PDB entry 5X22 | X-ray diffraction, 3.35 A resolution | chains C and D of the 9 polymer chains in the assembly

# Chain C
Molecule: DNA-directed RNA polymerase subunit beta
Organism: Thermus thermophilus (strain HB8 / ATCC 27634 / DSM 579)
Notes: EC 2.7.7.6
Reference sequence: Q8RQE9 (RPOB_THET8); numbering as in UniProt (aligned over 1-1119)
Chain sequence (1119 residues; each row starts with the number of its first residue):
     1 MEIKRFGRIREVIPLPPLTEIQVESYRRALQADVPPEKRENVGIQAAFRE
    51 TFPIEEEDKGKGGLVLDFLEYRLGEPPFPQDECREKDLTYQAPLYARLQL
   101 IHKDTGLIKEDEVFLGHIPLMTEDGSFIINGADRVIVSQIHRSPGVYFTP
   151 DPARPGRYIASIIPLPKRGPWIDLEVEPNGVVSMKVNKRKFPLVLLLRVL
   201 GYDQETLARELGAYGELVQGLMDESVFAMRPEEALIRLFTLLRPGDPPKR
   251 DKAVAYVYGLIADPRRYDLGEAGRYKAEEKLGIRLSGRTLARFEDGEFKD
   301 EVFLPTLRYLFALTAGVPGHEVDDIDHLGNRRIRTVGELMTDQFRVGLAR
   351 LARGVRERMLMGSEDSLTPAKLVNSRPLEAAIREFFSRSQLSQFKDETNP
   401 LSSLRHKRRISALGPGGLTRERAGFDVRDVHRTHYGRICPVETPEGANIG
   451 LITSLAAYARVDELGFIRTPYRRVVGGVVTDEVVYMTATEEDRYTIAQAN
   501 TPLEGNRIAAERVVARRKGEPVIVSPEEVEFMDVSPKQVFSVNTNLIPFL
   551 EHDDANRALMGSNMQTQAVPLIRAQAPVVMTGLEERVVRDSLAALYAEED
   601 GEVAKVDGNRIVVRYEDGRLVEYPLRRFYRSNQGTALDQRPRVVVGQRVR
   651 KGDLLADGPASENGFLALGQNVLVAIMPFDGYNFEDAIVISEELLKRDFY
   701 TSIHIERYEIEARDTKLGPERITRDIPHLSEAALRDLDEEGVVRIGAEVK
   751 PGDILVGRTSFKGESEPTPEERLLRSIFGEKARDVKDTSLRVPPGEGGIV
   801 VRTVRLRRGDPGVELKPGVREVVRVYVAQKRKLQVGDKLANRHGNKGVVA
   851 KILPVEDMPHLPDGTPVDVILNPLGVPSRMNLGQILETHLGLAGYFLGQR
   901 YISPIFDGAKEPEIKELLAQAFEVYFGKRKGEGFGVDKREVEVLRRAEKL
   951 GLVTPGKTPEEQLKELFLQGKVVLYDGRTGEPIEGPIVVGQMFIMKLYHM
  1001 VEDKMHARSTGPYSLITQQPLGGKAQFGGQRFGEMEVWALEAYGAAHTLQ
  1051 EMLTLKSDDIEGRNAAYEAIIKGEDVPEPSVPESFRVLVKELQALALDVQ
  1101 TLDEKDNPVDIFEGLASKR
Unresolved in the structure: 57-62, 1119
Ligand contacts: CMPcPP: Glu-445, Arg-557, Glu-685, Asp-686, Lys-846, Arg-879

# Chain D
Molecule: DNA-directed RNA polymerase subunit beta'
Organism: Thermus thermophilus (strain HB8 / ATCC 27634 / DSM 579)
Notes: EC 2.7.7.6
Reference sequence: Q8RQE8 (RPOC_THET8); residues 1-1524 here = UniProt positions 1-1524
Chain sequence (1524 residues; row label = number of the first residue in the row):
     1 MKKEVRKVRIALASPEKIRSWSYGEVEKPETINYRTLKPERDGLFDERIF
    51 GPIKDYECACGKYKRQRFEGKVCERCGVEVTKSIVRRYRMGHIELATPAA
   101 HIWFVKDVPSKIGTLLDLSATELEQVLYFSKYIVLDPKGAILNGVPVEKR
   151 QLLTDEEYRELRYGKQETYPLPPGVDALVKDGEEVVKGQELAPGVVSRLD
   201 GVALYRFPRRVRVEYVKKERAGLRLPLAAWVEKEAYKPGEILAELPEPYL
   251 FRAEEEGVVELKELEEGAFLVLRREDEPVATYFLPVGMTPLVVHGEIVEK
   301 GQPLAEAKGLLRMPRQVRAAQVEAEEEGETVYLTLFLEWTEPKDYRVQPH
   351 MNVVVPEGARVEAGDKIVAAIDPEEEVIAEAEGVVHLHEPASILVVKARV
   401 YPFEDDVEVSTGDRVAPGDVLADGGKVKSDVYGRVEVDLVRNVVRVVESY
   451 DIDARMGAEAIQQLLKELDLEALEKELLEEMKHPSRARRAKARKRLEVVR
   501 AFLDSGNRPEWMILEAVPVLPPDLRPMVQVDGGRFATSDLNDLYRRLINR
   551 NNRLKKLLAQGAPEIIIRNEKRMLQEAVDALLDNGRRGAPVTNPGSDRPL
   601 RSLTDILSGKQGRFRQNLLGKRVDYSGRSVIVVGPQLKLHQCGLPKRMAL
   651 ELFKPFLLKKMEEKGIAPNVKAARRMLERQRDIKDEVWDALEEVIHGKVV
   701 LLNRAPTLHRLGIQAFQPVLVEGQSIQLHPLVCEAFNADFDGDQMAVHVP
   751 LSSFAQAEARIQMLSAHNLLSPASGEPLAKPSRDIILGLYYITQVRKEKK
   801 GAGLEFATPEEALAAHERGEVALNAPIKVAGRETSVGRLKYVFANPDEAL
   851 LAVAHGIVDLQDVVTVRYMGKRLETSPGRILFARIVAEAVEDEKVAWELI
   901 QLDVPQEKNSLKDLVYQAFLRLGMEKTARLLDALKYYGFTFSTTSGITIG
   951 IDDAVIPEEKKQYLEEADRKLLQIEQAYEMGFLTDRERYDQILQLWTETT
  1001 EKVTQAVFKNFEENYPFNPLYVMAQSGARGNPQQIRQLCGLRGLMQKPSG
  1051 ETFEVPVRSSFREGLTVLEYFISSHGARKGGADTALRTADSGYLTRKLVD
  1101 VTHEIVVREADCGTTNYISVPLFQPDEVTRSLRLRKRADIEAGLYGRVLA
  1151 REVEVLGVRLEEGRYLSMDDVHLLIKAAEAGEIQEVPVRSPLTCQTRYGV
  1201 CQKCYGYDLSMARPVSIGEAVGIVAAQSIGEPGTQLTMRTFHTGGVAGAA
  1251 DITQGLPRVIELFEARRPKAKAVISEIDGVVRIEETEEKLSVFVESEGFS
  1301 KEYKLPKEARLLVKDGDYVEAGQPLTRGAIDPHQLLEAKGPEAVERYLVE
  1351 EIQKVYRAQGVKLHDKHIEIVVRQMMKYVEVTDPGDSRLLEGQVLEKWDV
  1401 EALNERLIAEGKTPVAWKPLLMGVTKSALSTKSWLSAASFQNTTHVLTEA
  1451 AIAGKKDELIGLKENVILGRLIPAGTGSDFVRFTQVVDQKTLKAIEEARK
  1501 EAVEAKERPAARRGVKREQPGKQA
Unresolved in the structure: 1-2, 955-1016, 1503-1524
Ion coordination: Zn2+ site 1: Cys-58, Cys-60, Cys-73, Cys-76; Mg2+ site 1: Asp-739, Asp-741, Asp-743 (shared with 1 residue of chain I); Mg2+ site 2: Asp-739 (together with CMPcPP); Mg2+ site 3 near Lys-840 (its only coordinating residue here); Mg2+ site 4: Trp-897, Ile-900; Zn2+ site 2: Cys-1112, Cys-1194, Cys-1201, Cys-1204
Ligand contacts: CMPcPP: Arg-704, Pro-706, Asn-737, Asp-739, Asp-741, Arg-783, Arg-1029, Gln-1235, Met-1238, Arg-1239, Thr-1240

# Chain C / chain D interface
Pairs across the interface (394; chain C residue first):
  Phe-425(C) / Asp-1083(D)
  Phe-425(C) / Leu-1086(D)  hydrophobic
  Phe-425(C) / Arg-1087(D)
  Arg-428(C) / Arg-1078(D)
  Arg-428(C) / Leu-1086(D)
  Asp-429(C) / Pro-1048(D)
  Asp-429(C) / Lys-1079(D)
  Val-430(C) / Pro-1048(D)
  Val-430(C) / Ser-1074(D)
  Val-430(C) / His-1075(D)  hydrogen bond (backbone-side chain)
  Val-430(C) / Arg-1078(D)
  His-431(C) / Phe-1071(D)
  His-431(C) / His-1075(D)
  Arg-432(C) / Phe-1071(D)
  Tyr-435(C) / Phe-1071(D)
  Pro-440(C) / Ser-1074(D)
  Pro-440(C) / Arg-1078(D)  hydrogen bond (backbone-side chain)
  Val-441(C) / Tyr-1070(D)  hydrophobic
  Val-441(C) / Arg-1078(D)
  Thr-443(C) / Arg-1078(D)
  Gly-446(C) / Ala-1085(D)
  Ile-449(C) / Gly-1081(D)
  Ile-449(C) / Ala-1082(D)
  Gly-450(C) / Arg-1078(D)
  Thr-453(C) / Arg-1078(D)
  Gln-498(C) / Leu-1068(D)
  Val-514(C) / Leu-1068(D)  hydrophobic
  Arg-516(C) / Leu-1068(D)
  Glu-520(C) / Lys-1047(D)  salt bridge
  Pro-521(C) / Val-1055(D)  hydrophobic
  Pro-521(C) / Leu-1068(D)  hydrophobic
  Pro-536(C) / Val-1067(D)  hydrophobic
  Val-539(C) / Val-1067(D)  hydrophobic
  Phe-540(C) / Tyr-1070(D)  hydrophobic
  Leu-550(C) / Tyr-1070(D)
  Glu-551(C) / Gly-1064(D)
  Glu-551(C) / Leu-1065(D)  hydrogen bond (backbone-backbone)
  His-552(C) / Phe-1061(D)
  His-552(C) / Arg-1062(D)
  His-552(C) / Glu-1063(D)
  His-552(C) / Gly-1064(D)
  Asp-553(C) / Phe-1061(D)
  Asp-553(C) / Tyr-1070(D)  hydrogen bond (backbone-side chain)
  Asp-554(C) / Arg-1042(D)  salt bridge
  Asp-554(C) / Phe-1061(D)
  Asp-554(C) / Tyr-1070(D)
  Asp-554(C) / His-1242(D)
  Ala-555(C) / Tyr-1070(D)
  Asn-556(C) / Thr-1240(D)
  Ala-558(C) / Tyr-1070(D)
  Ile-676(C) / Ile-947(D)
  Ile-676(C) / Thr-948(D)  hydrogen bond (backbone-side chain)
  Ile-676(C) / Ile-949(D)
  Met-677(C) / Thr-943(D)
  Met-677(C) / Ile-947(D)
  Pro-678(C) / Asp-784(D)
  Pro-678(C) / Ser-942(D)
  Pro-678(C) / Thr-943(D)
  Pro-678(C) / Ile-947(D)
  Phe-679(C) / Thr-943(D)
  Asp-680(C) / Pro-635(D)
  Asp-680(C) / Phe-939(D)
  Asp-680(C) / Thr-943(D)  hydrogen bond (backbone-side chain)
  Gly-681(C) / Val-633(D)
  Gly-681(C) / Pro-635(D)
  Gly-681(C) / Phe-939(D)
  Tyr-682(C) / Val-633(D)
  Tyr-682(C) / Pro-635(D)
  Asn-683(C) / Asp-784(D)
  Phe-684(C) / Val-633(D)
  Phe-684(C) / Pro-730(D)  hydrophobic
  Phe-684(C) / Phe-740(D)
  Phe-684(C) / Ser-782(D)
  Phe-684(C) / Arg-783(D)
  Phe-684(C) / Asp-784(D)
  Phe-684(C) / Phe-939(D)  hydrophobic
  Glu-685(C) / Phe-740(D)  hydrogen bond (backbone-backbone)
  Glu-685(C) / Arg-783(D)  salt bridge
  Glu-685(C) / Arg-1029(D)  salt bridge
  Asp-686(C) / Asp-741(D)
  Asp-686(C) / Arg-1029(D)  salt bridge
  Ala-687(C) / Val-633(D)  hydrophobic
  Ala-687(C) / Phe-740(D)
  Arg-713(C) / Gln-529(D)
  Arg-713(C) / Gly-532(D)
  Arg-713(C) / Gly-533(D)
  Lys-716(C) / Arg-35(D)  hydrogen bond (side chain-backbone)
  Lys-716(C) / Leu-37(D)
  Ala-732(C) / Arg-679(D)
  Ala-733(C) / Arg-679(D)
  Lys-750(C) / Gln-680(D)
  Lys-750(C) / Arg-681(D)
  Pro-751(C) / Glu-678(D)
  Pro-751(C) / Arg-679(D)
  Pro-751(C) / Gln-680(D)  hydrogen bond (backbone-backbone)
  Gly-752(C) / Glu-678(D)
  Asp-753(C) / Arg-679(D)  salt bridge
  Asp-753(C) / Arg-681(D)  salt bridge
  Glu-764(C) / Lys-38(D)  salt bridge
  Glu-764(C) / Lys-54(D)  salt bridge
  Glu-766(C) / Arg-65(D)  salt bridge
  Pro-769(C) / Arg-65(D)
  Gln-834(C) / Gln-724(D)  hydrogen bond
  Val-835(C) / Val-632(D)  hydrophobic
  Val-835(C) / Ser-725(D)  hydrogen bond (backbone-side chain)
  Gly-836(C) / Val-630(D)
  Gly-836(C) / Val-632(D)
  Gly-836(C) / Ser-725(D)
  Lys-838(C) / Asp-741(D)
  Lys-846(C) / Asp-741(D)
  Gly-847(C) / Phe-740(D)
  Val-848(C) / Val-632(D)  hydrophobic
  Val-848(C) / Phe-740(D)  hydrogen bond (backbone-backbone)
  Val-848(C) / Gly-742(D)
  Val-849(C) / Val-632(D)
  Ala-850(C) / Val-632(D)
  Asn-872(C) / Asp-784(D)  hydrogen bond
  Pro-873(C) / Ile-947(D)
  Pro-873(C) / Ile-949(D)  hydrophobic
  Leu-874(C) / Arg-783(D)
  Leu-874(C) / Asp-784(D)
  Leu-874(C) / Met-1023(D)  hydrophobic
  Leu-874(C) / Ala-1028(D)  hydrophobic
  Leu-874(C) / Arg-1029(D)  hydrogen bond (backbone-side chain)
  Val-876(C) / Ile-949(D)  hydrophobic
  Pro-877(C) / Leu-1020(D)  hydrophobic
  Pro-877(C) / Met-1023(D)  hydrophobic
  Pro-877(C) / Gln-1034(D)
  Pro-877(C) / Leu-1038(D)
  Ser-878(C) / Arg-1029(D)
  Ser-878(C) / Gln-1034(D)
  Ser-878(C) / His-1242(D)  hydrogen bond (backbone-side chain)
  Arg-879(C) / Arg-1029(D)
  Met-880(C) / Gln-1034(D)
  Met-880(C) / Gln-1037(D)
  Met-880(C) / Leu-1038(D)  hydrophobic
  Met-880(C) / Phe-1061(D)
  Met-880(C) / His-1242(D)
  Leu-882(C) / Ile-951(D)  hydrophobic
  Leu-882(C) / Leu-1038(D)  hydrophobic
  Leu-882(C) / Phe-1061(D)
  Leu-882(C) / Arg-1062(D)
  Ile-885(C) / Ile-949(D)
  Ile-885(C) / Gly-950(D)
  Ile-885(C) / Ile-951(D)
  Leu-886(C) / Ile-951(D)  hydrophobic
  His-889(C) / Gly-950(D)
  His-889(C) / Ile-951(D)  hydrogen bond (side chain-backbone)
  Phe-906(C) / Leu-1065(D)
  Phe-906(C) / Thr-1066(D)
  Phe-906(C) / Val-1067(D)  hydrophobic
  Phe-906(C) / Tyr-1070(D)  hydrophobic
  Glu-911(C) / Arg-1062(D)  salt bridge
  Lys-915(C) / Asp-952(D)  salt bridge
  Arg-945(C) / Asp-859(D)  salt bridge
  Arg-946(C) / Tyr-791(D)  hydrogen bond
  Arg-946(C) / Arg-796(D)
  Arg-946(C) / Asp-859(D)  salt bridge
  Arg-946(C) / Gln-861(D)
  Lys-949(C) / Arg-796(D)
  Leu-950(C) / Phe-1017(D)  hydrophobic
  Gln-969(C) / Asp-952(D)
  Lys-971(C) / Asp-953(D)  salt bridge
  Ile-983(C) / Thr-944(D)
  Ile-983(C) / Gly-946(D)
  Glu-984(C) / Tyr-791(D)  hydrogen bond
  Glu-984(C) / Thr-944(D)  hydrogen bond (backbone-backbone)
  Glu-984(C) / Ser-945(D)
  Pro-986(C) / Gly-946(D)
  Pro-986(C) / Thr-948(D)
  Ile-987(C) / Gly-946(D)
  Val-988(C) / Thr-948(D)  hydrogen bond (backbone-side chain)
  Val-988(C) / Ile-949(D)
  Val-988(C) / Gly-950(D)
  Val-1001(C) / Ser-629(D)
  Val-1001(C) / Val-630(D)  hydrophobic
  Val-1001(C) / Gln-724(D)
  Val-1001(C) / Ser-725(D)
  Glu-1002(C) / Gln-724(D)
  Lys-1004(C) / Arg-628(D)
  Lys-1004(C) / Gln-744(D)
  Met-1005(C) / Arg-628(D)
  Met-1005(C) / Ser-629(D)
  Met-1005(C) / Met-648(D)  hydrophobic
  Met-1005(C) / Gln-724(D)
  His-1006(C) / Gly-627(D)
  His-1006(C) / Arg-628(D)  hydrogen bond (backbone-backbone)
  His-1006(C) / Met-648(D)
  Ala-1007(C) / Ser-626(D)
  Ala-1007(C) / Gly-627(D)
  Ala-1007(C) / Met-648(D)
  Ala-1007(C) / Glu-651(D)
  Ala-1007(C) / Leu-652(D)  hydrophobic
  Arg-1008(C) / Asp-624(D)  salt bridge
  Arg-1008(C) / Tyr-625(D)  hydrogen bond (backbone-backbone)
  Arg-1008(C) / Ser-626(D)  hydrogen bond (backbone-backbone)
  Arg-1008(C) / Glu-651(D)
  Ser-1009(C) / Asp-624(D)
  Ser-1009(C) / Tyr-625(D)  hydrogen bond (backbone-backbone)
  Ser-1009(C) / Glu-651(D)  hydrogen bond
  Thr-1010(C) / Asp-624(D)
  Thr-1010(C) / Arg-674(D)
  Tyr-1013(C) / Asp-624(D)  hydrogen bond
  Leu-1015(C) / Arg-87(D)
  Leu-1015(C) / Val-528(D)  hydrophobic
  Ile-1016(C) / Arg-87(D)  hydrogen bond (backbone-side chain)
  Ile-1016(C) / Leu-524(D)
  Thr-1017(C) / Asn-617(D)
  Gln-1018(C) / Arg-87(D)
  Gln-1019(C) / Asn-617(D)
  Gln-1019(C) / Lys-621(D)
  Gln-1019(C) / Arg-622(D)
  Pro-1020(C) / Arg-622(D)
  Pro-1020(C) / Val-623(D)
  Pro-1020(C) / Asp-624(D)
  Leu-1021(C) / Arg-622(D)
  Gly-1022(C) / Arg-622(D)
  Phe-1027(C) / Glu-651(D)
  Gly-1029(C) / Arg-622(D)  hydrogen bond (backbone-side chain)
  Gly-1029(C) / Val-623(D)
  Gly-1029(C) / Ser-626(D)
  Gln-1030(C) / Arg-622(D)
  Gln-1030(C) / Val-623(D)  hydrogen bond (backbone-backbone)
  Gln-1030(C) / Ser-626(D)  hydrogen bond (backbone-side chain)
  Gln-1030(C) / Gly-627(D)
  Gln-1030(C) / Arg-628(D)  hydrogen bond
  Arg-1031(C) / Arg-615(D)  hydrogen bond (side chain-backbone)
  Arg-1031(C) / Gln-616(D)  hydrogen bond (side chain-backbone)
  Arg-1031(C) / Gly-620(D)
  Arg-1031(C) / Lys-621(D)
  Arg-1031(C) / Arg-622(D)
  Phe-1032(C) / Gly-620(D)
  Phe-1032(C) / Lys-621(D)  hydrogen bond (backbone-backbone)
  Phe-1032(C) / Ile-713(D)  hydrophobic
  Phe-1032(C) / His-748(D)
  Glu-1034(C) / Arg-615(D)  salt bridge
  Glu-1034(C) / Leu-619(D)
  Glu-1034(C) / Arg-1096(D)  salt bridge
  Met-1035(C) / Thr-707(D)
  Glu-1036(C) / Asn-703(D)
  Glu-1036(C) / Thr-707(D)  hydrogen bond
  Glu-1036(C) / Ile-713(D)
  Val-1037(C) / Leu-619(D)
  Trp-1038(C) / Arg-1096(D)
  Trp-1038(C) / Val-1099(D)
  Trp-1038(C) / Ile-1223(D)
  Trp-1038(C) / Gln-1227(D)
  Ala-1039(C) / Thr-707(D)
  Ala-1039(C) / Arg-710(D)
  Ala-1039(C) / Ile-713(D)  hydrophobic
  Ala-1039(C) / Gln-1227(D)
  Leu-1040(C) / Met-763(D)  hydrophobic
  Glu-1041(C) / Ala-1220(D)
  Glu-1041(C) / Ile-1223(D)
  Glu-1041(C) / Leu-1462(D)
  Glu-1041(C) / Val-1466(D)
  Ala-1042(C) / Arg-710(D)  hydrogen bond (backbone-side chain)
  Ala-1042(C) / Ile-1223(D)  hydrophobic
  Ala-1042(C) / Val-1224(D)  hydrophobic
  Ala-1042(C) / Gln-1227(D)
  Tyr-1043(C) / Arg-710(D)  hydrogen bond (side chain-backbone)
  Tyr-1043(C) / Leu-711(D)
  Tyr-1043(C) / Ile-713(D)  hydrogen bond (side chain-backbone)
  Tyr-1043(C) / Gln-714(D)
  Tyr-1043(C) / Gln-762(D)  hydrogen bond (backbone-side chain)
  Tyr-1043(C) / Met-763(D)  hydrophobic
  Tyr-1043(C) / Asn-768(D)
  Gly-1044(C) / Gln-762(D)  hydrogen bond (backbone-side chain)
  Gly-1044(C) / Gly-1475(D)
  Gly-1044(C) / Thr-1476(D)  hydrogen bond (backbone-backbone)
  Ala-1045(C) / Glu-758(D)
  Ala-1045(C) / Gln-762(D)
  Ala-1046(C) / Glu-758(D)  hydrogen bond (backbone-side chain)
  Ala-1046(C) / Leu-1471(D)  hydrophobic
  Ala-1046(C) / Ile-1472(D)  hydrophobic
  Ala-1046(C) / Thr-1476(D)  hydrogen bond (backbone-side chain)
  Ala-1046(C) / Gly-1477(D)
  His-1047(C) / Phe-754(D)
  His-1047(C) / Glu-758(D)  salt bridge
  His-1047(C) / Leu-1471(D)
  His-1047(C) / Thr-1476(D)
  Thr-1048(C) / Ala-755(D)  hydrogen bond (side chain-backbone)
  Thr-1048(C) / Glu-758(D)  hydrogen bond
  Leu-1049(C) / Ile-1472(D)  hydrophobic
  Gln-1050(C) / Gly-1469(D)  hydrogen bond (side chain-backbone)
  Gln-1050(C) / Arg-1470(D)
  Gln-1050(C) / Leu-1471(D)
  Glu-1051(C) / Pro-750(D)
  Glu-1051(C) / Leu-751(D)  hydrogen bond (side chain-backbone)
  Glu-1051(C) / Ser-752(D)  hydrogen bond (side chain-backbone)
  Glu-1051(C) / Ala-755(D)
  Met-1052(C) / Val-623(D)
  Met-1052(C) / His-748(D)
  Leu-1053(C) / Lys-621(D)
  Leu-1053(C) / Val-1466(D)
  Thr-1054(C) / Gly-1469(D)
  Lys-1056(C) / Val-623(D)
  Lys-1056(C) / Asp-624(D)  hydrogen bond (backbone-backbone)
  Lys-1056(C) / Val-749(D)  hydrogen bond (side chain-backbone)
  Lys-1056(C) / Pro-750(D)
  Lys-1056(C) / Leu-751(D)
  Ser-1057(C) / Lys-621(D)
  Ser-1057(C) / Arg-622(D)  hydrogen bond (side chain-backbone)
  Asp-1058(C) / Lys-621(D)
  Tyr-1067(C) / Tyr-625(D)
  Tyr-1067(C) / Pro-655(D)  hydrophobic
  Tyr-1067(C) / Leu-658(D)
  Tyr-1067(C) / Arg-674(D)  hydrogen bond
  Ile-1070(C) / Pro-655(D)  hydrophobic
  Ile-1070(C) / Phe-656(D)  hydrophobic
  Ile-1070(C) / Lys-659(D)
  Ile-1071(C) / Pro-655(D)
  Ile-1071(C) / Lys-659(D)
  Ile-1071(C) / Val-670(D)
  Lys-1072(C) / Lys-659(D)
  Asp-1075(C) / Ser-753(D)  hydrogen bond
  Val-1076(C) / Ser-752(D)
  Pro-1082(C) / Leu-1468(D)
  Glu-1083(C) / Arg-87(D)  salt bridge
  Glu-1083(C) / Tyr-88(D)  hydrogen bond
  Ser-1084(C) / Asn-617(D)
  Ser-1084(C) / Leu-618(D)
  Phe-1085(C) / Ile-1467(D)  hydrophobic
  Phe-1085(C) / Leu-1468(D)  hydrophobic
  Arg-1086(C) / Tyr-88(D)
  Val-1087(C) / Leu-524(D)  hydrophobic
  Val-1087(C) / Arg-613(D)
  Leu-1088(C) / Leu-607(D)  hydrophobic
  Leu-1088(C) / Phe-614(D)  hydrophobic
  Lys-1090(C) / Tyr-88(D)  hydrogen bond (side chain-backbone)
  Lys-1090(C) / Met-90(D)
  Lys-1090(C) / Leu-520(D)
  Lys-1090(C) / Leu-524(D)
  Glu-1091(C) / Leu-520(D)
  Glu-1091(C) / Ile-606(D)
  Glu-1091(C) / Leu-607(D)
  Glu-1091(C) / Arg-613(D)  salt bridge
  Leu-1092(C) / Leu-607(D)  hydrophobic
  Leu-1092(C) / Leu-1447(D)  hydrophobic
  Gln-1093(C) / Trp-21(D)
  Gln-1093(C) / Met-90(D)
  Gln-1093(C) / Pro-518(D)
  Ala-1094(C) / Pro-518(D)  hydrophobic
  Ala-1094(C) / Leu-520(D)  hydrophobic
  Ala-1094(C) / Leu-582(D)
  Ala-1094(C) / Leu-603(D)
  Leu-1095(C) / His-101(D)  hydrogen bond (backbone-side chain)
  Leu-1095(C) / Trp-103(D)  hydrophobic
  Leu-1095(C) / Leu-582(D)  hydrophobic
  Leu-1095(C) / Leu-603(D)  hydrophobic
  Leu-1095(C) / Leu-607(D)  hydrophobic
  Ala-1096(C) / Ala-13(D)  hydrogen bond (backbone-backbone)
  Ala-1096(C) / Leu-514(D)  hydrophobic
  Ala-1096(C) / Pro-518(D)
  Leu-1097(C) / Ala-11(D)
  Leu-1097(C) / Trp-103(D)  hydrophobic
  Leu-1097(C) / Ala-1451(D)  hydrophobic
  Asp-1098(C) / Arg-9(D)
  Asp-1098(C) / Ile-10(D)
  Asp-1098(C) / Ala-11(D)  hydrogen bond (backbone-backbone)
  Asp-1098(C) / Lys-17(D)  salt bridge
  Asp-1098(C) / Trp-21(D)
  Val-1099(C) / Val-8(D)  hydrophobic
  Val-1099(C) / Arg-9(D)
  Val-1099(C) / Ile-10(D)  hydrophobic
  Gln-1100(C) / Lys-7(D)
  Gln-1100(C) / Val-8(D)
  Gln-1100(C) / Arg-9(D)  hydrogen bond (backbone-backbone)
  Thr-1101(C) / Val-5(D)
  Thr-1101(C) / Lys-7(D)
  Leu-1102(C) / Val-5(D)
  Leu-1102(C) / Arg-6(D)  hydrogen bond (backbone-backbone)
  Leu-1102(C) / Lys-7(D)  hydrogen bond (backbone-backbone)
  Leu-1102(C) / Arg-9(D)
  Asp-1103(C) / Glu-4(D)
  Asp-1103(C) / Lys-7(D)
  Glu-1104(C) / Lys-7(D)
  Asp-1106(C) / Lys-7(D)  salt bridge
  Asp-1106(C) / Lys-1456(D)  salt bridge
  Val-1109(C) / Lys-3(D)
  Val-1109(C) / Val-5(D)  hydrophobic
  Phe-1112(C) / Tyr-88(D)  hydrophobic
  Leu-1115(C) / Tyr-23(D)  hydrogen bond (backbone-side chain)
  Leu-1115(C) / Ile-84(D)  hydrophobic
  Leu-1115(C) / Val-85(D)  hydrophobic
  Leu-1115(C) / Tyr-88(D)  hydrophobic
  Leu-1115(C) / Arg-89(D)  hydrogen bond (backbone-side chain)
  Ala-1116(C) / Tyr-23(D)  hydrogen bond (backbone-side chain)
  Ala-1116(C) / Tyr-88(D)  hydrophobic
  Ser-1117(C) / Tyr-23(D)  hydrogen bond (backbone-side chain)
  Lys-1118(C) / Arg-19(D)  hydrogen bond (side chain-backbone)
  Lys-1118(C) / Ser-20(D)  hydrogen bond (side chain-backbone)
  Lys-1118(C) / Ser-22(D)  hydrogen bond (side chain-backbone)
  Lys-1118(C) / Tyr-23(D)  hydrogen bond (backbone-side chain)
Also at the interface, not in a pair above, chain C (186 interface residues in all): Ala-423, His-434, Cys-439, Glu-442, Ala-447, Arg-735, Glu-748, Pro-767, Arg-772, Leu-968, Arg-978, Gly-985, Gly-1011, Gly-1033, Gly-1073, Ile-1111
Also at the interface, not in a pair above, chain D (204 interface residues in all): Leu-12, Ile-18, Tyr-34, Lys-64, Phe-104, Asp-523, Pro-526, Asp-531, Tyr-544, Thr-604, Ile-631, Gln-636, Arg-647, Lys-654, Glu-662, Leu-701, Leu-708, Cys-733, Asp-739, Ala-746, Leu-787, Glu-798, Thr-940, Phe-1053, Glu-1054, Ile-1072, Ala-1077, Thr-1095, Trp-1434, Ala-1474

# Overview
186 residues of chain C and 204 residues of chain D are in contact, with 69 hydrogen bonds and 24 salt
bridges. Polar contacts include Glu-520(C)/Lys-1047(D), Asp-554(C)/Arg-1042(D) and Glu-685(C)/Arg-783(D).
CMPcPP is bound between chain C and chain D.
Here chain C is DNA-directed RNA polymerase subunit beta and chain D is DNA-directed RNA polymerase subunit
beta', both from Thermus thermophilus (strain HB8 / ATCC 27634 / DSM 579). Entry 5X22 (Crystal structure of
Thermus thermophilus transcription initiation complex with GpA and CMPcPP) was determined by X-ray diffraction
together with 5X21 from the same study.
